PDB entry 6EXN | electron microscopy, 3.70 A resolution | chains 6 and S of the 46 polymer chains in the assembly

== Chain 6 ==
Molecule: U6 snRNA
From: Saccharomyces cerevisiae S288c
Sequence (112 nucleotides; each row starts with the number of its first residue):
     1 GUUCGCGAAG UAACCCUUCG UGGACAUUUG GUCAAUUUGA AACAAUACAG AGAUGAUCAG
    61 CAGUUCCCCU GCAUAAGGAU GAACCGUUUU ACAAAGAGAU UUAUUUCGUU UU
Not modelled in the structure: 103-112
Metal / ion sites: Mg2+: A59, G60, U80 (shared with 1 residue of chain E; 1 residue of chain I)
Reported in the primary citation:
  - Mg2+ coordination: A59, G60, U80

== Chain S ==
Molecule: Pre-mRNA-splicing factor CLF1
From: Saccharomyces cerevisiae (strain ATCC 204508 / S288c)
Reference sequence: Q12309 (CLF1_YEAST); numbering as in UniProt (aligned over 1-687)
Sequence (687 residues; numbered 1 to 687; the number before each row is that of its first residue):
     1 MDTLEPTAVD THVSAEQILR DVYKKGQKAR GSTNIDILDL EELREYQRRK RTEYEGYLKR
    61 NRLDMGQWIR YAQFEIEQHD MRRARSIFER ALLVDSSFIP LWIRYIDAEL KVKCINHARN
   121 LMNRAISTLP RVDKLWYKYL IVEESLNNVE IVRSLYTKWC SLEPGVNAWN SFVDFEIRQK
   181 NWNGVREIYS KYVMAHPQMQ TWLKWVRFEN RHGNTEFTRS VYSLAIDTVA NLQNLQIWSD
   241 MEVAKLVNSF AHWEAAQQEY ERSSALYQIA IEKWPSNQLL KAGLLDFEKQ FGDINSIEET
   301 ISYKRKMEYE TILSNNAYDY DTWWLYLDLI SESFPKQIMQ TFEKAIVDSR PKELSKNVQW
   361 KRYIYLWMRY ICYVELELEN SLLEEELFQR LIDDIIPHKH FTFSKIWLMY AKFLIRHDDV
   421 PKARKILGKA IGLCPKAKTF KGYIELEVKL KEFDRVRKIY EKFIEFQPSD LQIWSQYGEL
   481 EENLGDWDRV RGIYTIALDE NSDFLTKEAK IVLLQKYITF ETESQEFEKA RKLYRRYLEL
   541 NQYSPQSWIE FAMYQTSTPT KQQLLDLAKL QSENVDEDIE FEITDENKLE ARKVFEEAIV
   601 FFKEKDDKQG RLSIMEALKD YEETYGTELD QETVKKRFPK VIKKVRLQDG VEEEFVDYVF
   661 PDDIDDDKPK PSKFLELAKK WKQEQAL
Not modelled in the structure: 1-11, 28-35, 257-259, 273-277, 292-295, 315-320, 333-334, 350-355, 378-380, 396-402, 417-418, 433-438, 451, 468-469, 484, 501-506, 522-529, 542-544, 557-687
Construct notes: conflict Lys561 (Glu in Q12309), Met615 (Leu in Q12309), Asp649 (Asn in Q12309), Val659 (Ile in Q12309)

== Interface between chain 6 and chain S ==
Contacting residue pairs (24):
  U64(6) - Lys59(S)  sugar contact
  U64(6) - Arg60(S)  hydrogen bond to the sugar
  U65(6) - Lys59(S)  sugar contact
  C66(6) - Lys59(S)  base contact
  C67(6) - Lys59(S)  salt bridge to the phosphate
  A83(6) - Arg60(S)  hydrogen bond to the sugar
  C84(6) - Arg60(S)  hydrogen bond to the sugar
  C85(6) - Tyr57(S)  phosphate contact
  G86(6) - Glu53(S)  hydrogen bond to the sugar
  G86(6) - Tyr54(S)  base contact
  G86(6) - Tyr57(S)  stacking on the base
  G86(6) - Gln67(S)  hydrogen bond to the base
  U87(6) - Gln67(S)  base contact
  U87(6) - Arg70(S)  base contact
  U89(6) - Arg70(S)  salt bridge to the phosphate
  U89(6) - Arg104(S)  phosphate contact
  U90(6) - Arg104(S)  salt bridge to the phosphate
  A91(6) - Ile99(S)  base contact
  A91(6) - Pro100(S)  phosphate contact
  A91(6) - Ile103(S)  sugar contact
  A91(6) - Arg104(S)  salt bridge to the phosphate
  A91(6) - Val132(S)  base contact
  A91(6) - Lys134(S)  hydrogen bond to the sugar
  C92(6) - Lys134(S)  salt bridge to the phosphate
Other interface residues (no listed pair), chain 6 (14 interface residues in all): U88
Other interface residues (no listed pair), chain S (16 interface residues in all): Leu58, Asn61, Lys111

== In short ==
Chain 6 and chain S form an interface of 14 and 16 residues respectively, with 6 hydrogen bonds, 5 salt
bridges and 1 aromatic stacking contact. Among the polar pairs are G86(6)-Gln67(S), U64(6)-Arg60(S) and
A83(6)-Arg60(S). A59(6), G60(6) and U80(6) coordinate Mg2+. From the paper: Mg2+ coordination by A59(6),
G60(6) and U80(6).
Here chain 6 is U6 snRNA (Saccharomyces cerevisiae S288c) and chain S is Pre-mRNA-splicing factor CLF1
(Saccharomyces cerevisiae (strain ATCC 204508 / S288c)). Entry 6EXN (Post-catalytic P complex spliceosome with
3' splice site docked) was determined by electron microscopy.
